PDB entry 6H6F | electron microscopy, 3.72 A resolution | chains C and E of the 6 polymer chains in the assembly

== Chain C (and E) ==
Molecule: TcdA1
From: Photorhabdus luminescens
Notes: chain E of this document is another copy of the same molecule, construct and numbering; everything in this record applies to it too
UniProt: Q9RN43 (Q9RN43_PHOLU); numbering as in UniProt (aligned over 1-2516)
Amino-acid sequence (2516 residues; row label = number of the first residue in the row):
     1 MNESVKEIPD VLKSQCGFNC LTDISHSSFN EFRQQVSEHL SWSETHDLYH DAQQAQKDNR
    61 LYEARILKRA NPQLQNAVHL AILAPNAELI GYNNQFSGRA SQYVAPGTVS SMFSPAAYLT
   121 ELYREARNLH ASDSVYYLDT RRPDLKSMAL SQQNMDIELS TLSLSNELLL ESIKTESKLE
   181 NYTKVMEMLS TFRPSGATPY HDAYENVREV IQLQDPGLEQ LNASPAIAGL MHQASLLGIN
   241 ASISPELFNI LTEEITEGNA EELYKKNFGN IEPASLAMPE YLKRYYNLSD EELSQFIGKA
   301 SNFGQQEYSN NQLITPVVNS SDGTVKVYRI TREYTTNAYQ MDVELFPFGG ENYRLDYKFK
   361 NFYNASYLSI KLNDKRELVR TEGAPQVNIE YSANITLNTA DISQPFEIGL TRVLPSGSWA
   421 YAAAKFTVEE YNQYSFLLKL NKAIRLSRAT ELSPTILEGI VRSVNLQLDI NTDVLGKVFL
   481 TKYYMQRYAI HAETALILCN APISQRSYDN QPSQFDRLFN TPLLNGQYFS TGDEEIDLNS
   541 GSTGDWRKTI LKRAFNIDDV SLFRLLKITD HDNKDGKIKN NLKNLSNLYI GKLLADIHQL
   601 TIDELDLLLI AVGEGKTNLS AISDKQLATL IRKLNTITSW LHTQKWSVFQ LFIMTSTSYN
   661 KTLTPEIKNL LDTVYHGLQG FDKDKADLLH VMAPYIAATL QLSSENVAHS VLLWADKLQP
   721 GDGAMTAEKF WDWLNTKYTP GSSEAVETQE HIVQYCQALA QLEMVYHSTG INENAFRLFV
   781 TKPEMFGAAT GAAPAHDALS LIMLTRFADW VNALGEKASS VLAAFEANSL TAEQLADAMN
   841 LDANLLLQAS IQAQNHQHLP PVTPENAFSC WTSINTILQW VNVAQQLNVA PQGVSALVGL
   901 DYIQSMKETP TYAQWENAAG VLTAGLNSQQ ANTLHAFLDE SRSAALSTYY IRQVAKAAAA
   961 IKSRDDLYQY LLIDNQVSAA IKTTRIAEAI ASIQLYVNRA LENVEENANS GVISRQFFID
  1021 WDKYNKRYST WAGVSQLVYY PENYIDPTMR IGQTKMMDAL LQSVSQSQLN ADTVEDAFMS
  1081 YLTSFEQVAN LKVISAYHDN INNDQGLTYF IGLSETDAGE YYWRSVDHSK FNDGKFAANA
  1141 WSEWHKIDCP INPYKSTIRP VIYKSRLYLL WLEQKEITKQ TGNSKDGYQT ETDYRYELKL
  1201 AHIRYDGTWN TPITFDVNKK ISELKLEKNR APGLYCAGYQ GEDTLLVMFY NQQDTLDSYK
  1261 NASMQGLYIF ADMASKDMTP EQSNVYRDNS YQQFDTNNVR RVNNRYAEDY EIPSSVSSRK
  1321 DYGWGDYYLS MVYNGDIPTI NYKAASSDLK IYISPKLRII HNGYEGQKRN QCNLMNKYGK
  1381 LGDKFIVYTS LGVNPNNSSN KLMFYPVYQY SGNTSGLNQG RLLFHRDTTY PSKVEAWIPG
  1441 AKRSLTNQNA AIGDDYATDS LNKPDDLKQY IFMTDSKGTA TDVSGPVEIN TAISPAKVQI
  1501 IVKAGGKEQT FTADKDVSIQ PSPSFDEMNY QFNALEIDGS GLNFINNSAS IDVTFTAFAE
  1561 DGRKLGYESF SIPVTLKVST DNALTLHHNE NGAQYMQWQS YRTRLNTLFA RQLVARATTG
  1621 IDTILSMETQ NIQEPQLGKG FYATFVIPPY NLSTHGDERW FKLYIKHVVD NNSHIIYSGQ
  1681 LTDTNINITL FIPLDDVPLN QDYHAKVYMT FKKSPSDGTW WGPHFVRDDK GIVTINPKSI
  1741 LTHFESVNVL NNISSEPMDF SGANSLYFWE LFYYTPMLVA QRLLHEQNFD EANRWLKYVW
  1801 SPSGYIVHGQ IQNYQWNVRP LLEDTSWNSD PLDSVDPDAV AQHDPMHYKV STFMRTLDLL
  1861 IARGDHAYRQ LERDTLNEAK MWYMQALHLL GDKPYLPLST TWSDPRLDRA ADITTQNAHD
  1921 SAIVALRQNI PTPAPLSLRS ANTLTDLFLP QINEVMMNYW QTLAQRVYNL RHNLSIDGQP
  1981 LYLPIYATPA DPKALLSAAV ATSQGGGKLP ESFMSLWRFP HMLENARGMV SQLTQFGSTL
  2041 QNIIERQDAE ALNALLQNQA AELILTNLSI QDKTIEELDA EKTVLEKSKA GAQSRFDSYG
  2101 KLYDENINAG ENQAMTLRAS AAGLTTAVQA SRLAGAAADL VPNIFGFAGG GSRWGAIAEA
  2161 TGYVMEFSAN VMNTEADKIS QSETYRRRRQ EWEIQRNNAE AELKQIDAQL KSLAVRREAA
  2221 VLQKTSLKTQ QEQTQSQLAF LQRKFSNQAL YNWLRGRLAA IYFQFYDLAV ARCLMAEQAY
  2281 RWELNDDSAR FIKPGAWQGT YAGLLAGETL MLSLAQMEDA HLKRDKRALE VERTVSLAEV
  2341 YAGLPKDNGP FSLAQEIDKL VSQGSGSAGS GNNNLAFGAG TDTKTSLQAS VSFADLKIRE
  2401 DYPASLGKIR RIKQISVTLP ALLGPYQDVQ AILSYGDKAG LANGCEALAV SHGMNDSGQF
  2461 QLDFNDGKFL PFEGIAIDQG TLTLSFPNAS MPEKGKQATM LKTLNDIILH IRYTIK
Disordered / not traced: 1-40, 1180-1189, 1931-1942

== Chain C / chain E interface ==
Residue-residue contacts - 38 pairs, chain C then chain E:
  Pro-665(C) / Ala-2001(E)
  Pro-665(C) / Ser-2003(E)
  Glu-666(C) / Val-2000(E)
  Glu-666(C) / Ala-2001(E)  hydrogen bond (side chain-backbone)
  Lys-668(C) / Ser-2003(E)
  Asn-669(C) / Thr-2002(E)  hydrogen bond (side chain-backbone)
  Asn-669(C) / Ser-2003(E)  hydrogen bond
  Asn-669(C) / Thr-2300(E)  hydrogen bond
  Asp-672(C) / Gly-2005(E)
  His-676(C) / Pro-2294(E)  hydrogen bond (side chain-backbone)
  His-676(C) / Gly-2295(E)
  His-676(C) / Gln-2298(E)
  Gln-679(C) / Lys-2293(E)  hydrogen bond (backbone-side chain)
  Pro-740(C) / Lys-2008(E)
  Ile-2107(C) / Gln-1068(E)
  Asn-2112(C) / Gln-1068(E)
  Met-2115(C) / Gln-1068(E)
  Leu-2133(C) / Thr-1116(E)
  Leu-2133(C) / Asp-1117(E)
  Leu-2133(C) / Ala-1118(E)
  Ala-2137(C) / Asp-1117(E)
  Ala-2137(C) / Ala-1118(E)  hydrophobic
  Leu-2140(C) / Asn-1152(E)
  Phe-2147(C) / Thr-1190(E)
  Trp-2154(C) / Lys-1175(E)
  Ile-2157(C) / Pro-1150(E)  hydrophobic
  Ile-2157(C) / Asn-1152(E)
  Ala-2158(C) / Pro-1150(E)
  Thr-2161(C) / Asp-1148(E)
  Met-2165(C) / Asp-1148(E)
  Glu-2175(C) / Gln-1062(E)
  Lys-2178(C) / Gln-1062(E)  hydrogen bond (side chain-backbone)
  Lys-2178(C) / Ser-1063(E)
  Lys-2178(C) / Gln-1066(E)  hydrogen bond
  Ile-2179(C) / Ser-1065(E)
  Ser-2182(C) / Gln-1066(E)
  Ser-2182(C) / Ser-1067(E)  hydrogen bond (side chain-backbone)
  Arg-2186(C) / Glu-1786(E)  salt bridge
Interface residues without a listed pair, chain C (32 interface residues in all): Thr-673, Gly-680, Gly-741, Ala-2119, Gly-2146, Gly-2149, Glu-2183
Interface residues without a listed pair, chain E (33 interface residues in all): Ile-1151, Glu-1176, Thr-1178, Ala-1999, Gln-2004, Gly-2006, Tyr-2301

== Overview ==
Chain C and chain E form an interface of 32 and 33 residues respectively; the contacts include 9 hydrogen
bonds and 1 salt bridge. Polar contacts include Arg-2186(C)/Glu-1786(E), Glu-666(C)/Ala-2001(E) and
Asn-669(C)/Thr-2002(E).
Both chains are TcdA1 (Photorhabdus luminescens). Entry 6H6F (PTC3 holotoxin complex from Photorhabdus
luminiscens - Mutant TcC-D651A) was determined by electron microscopy together with 6H6E and 6H6G from the
same study.
